Entry 1O5C (X-ray diffraction, 1.63 A resolution); this record covers chains A and B.

== Chain A ==
Name: Urokinase-type plasminogen activator
Organism: Homo sapiens
Notes: EC 3.4.21.73; fragment: short chain
UniProt: P00749 (UROK_HUMAN); residues 1-23 here correspond to UniProt positions 156-178 (UniProt number = residue number + 155)
Chain sequence (23 residues; each row starts with the number of its first residue):
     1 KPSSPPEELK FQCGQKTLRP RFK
Not modelled in the structure: 1-8, 18-23
UniProt features mapped onto this chain:
  - site: Phe22, Lys23 (Cleavage)
  - modified residue: Ser3 (Phosphoserine)

== Chain B ==
Name: Urokinase-type plasminogen activator
Organism: Homo sapiens
Notes: EC 3.4.21.73; fragment: catalytic domain
UniProt: P00749 (UROK_HUMAN); the construct lacks a stretch of the UniProt sequence and is renumbered around it, so the offset changes along the chain: 16-37 = UniProt 179-200; 38-60 = UniProt 205-227; 63-97 = UniProt 234-268; 98-110 = UniProt 271-283; 5 more segments
Chain sequence (253 residues; each row starts with the number of its first residue; note: 1 number in that range is skipped by the numbering (no residue carries it; nothing is unmodelled there); a row labelled like 37A-37D holds insertion residues (37A, then the next letters in order)):
    16 IIGGEFTTIE NQPWFAAIYR RH
37A-37D RGGS
    38 VTYVCGGSLM SPCWVISATH CFI
60A-60C DYP
    61 KK
   62A E
    63 DYIVYLGRSR LNSNTQGEMK FEVENLILHK DYSAD
97A-97B TL
    98 AHHNDIALLK IRS
110A-110D KEGR
   111 CAQPSRTIQT ICLPSMYNDP QFGTSCEITG FGKEASTDYL YPEQLKMTVV KLISHRECQQ
170A-170B PH
   171 YYGSEVTTKM LCAAD
185A-185B PQ
   186 WKTDACQGDS GGPLVCSLQG RMTLTGIVSW GR
   219 GCALK
  223A D
   224 KPGVYTRVSH FLPWIRSHTK EENGLAL
Not modelled in the structure: 244-250
Differences from the reference sequence: engineered mutation Ala145 (Asn322 in P00749), Ala190 (Ser371 in P00749)
Disulfide bonds: Cys42-Cys58, Cys50-Cys111, Cys136-Cys201, Cys168-Cys182, Cys191-Cys220
Residues lining bound ligands: cra_11092 (CR9; 2-{5-[amino(iminio)methyl]-6-fluoro-1H-benzimidazol-2-yl}-6-[(2-methylcyclohexyl)oxy]benzenolate): Val41, Cys42, His57, Cys58, Asp189, Ala190, Cys191, Gln192, Gly193, Ser195, Val213, Ser214, Trp215, Gly216, Gly219, Cys220, Gly226
UniProt features mapped onto this chain:
  - active site (Charge relay system): His57, Asp102, Ser195
  - modified residue: Ser146 (Phosphoserine)

== How chain A and chain B interact ==
Contacting residue pairs - 24 pairs, chain A then chain B:
  Lys10(A) - Pro114(B)
  Phe11(A) - Pro49(B)  hydrophobic
  Phe11(A) - Ala112(B)
  Phe11(A) - Gln113(B)
  Phe11(A) - Pro114(B)
  Phe11(A) - Ile118(B)
  Phe11(A) - Gln119(B)
  Phe11(A) - Thr120(B)
  Gln12(A) - Gln119(B)  hydrogen bond (backbone-side chain)
  Cys13(A) - Thr120(B)
  Cys13(A) - Ile121(B)
  Cys13(A) - Cys122(B)  disulfide
  Gly14(A) - Trp29(B)
  Gly14(A) - Thr120(B)  hydrogen bond (backbone-backbone)
  Gly14(A) - Ile121(B)
  Gly14(A) - Cys122(B)
  Gly14(A) - Met207(B)
  Gln15(A) - Gln119(B)  hydrogen bond (backbone-side chain)
  Lys16(A) - Glu25(B)
  Lys16(A) - Asn26(B)  hydrogen bond (side chain-backbone)
  Lys16(A) - Gln27(B)
  Lys16(A) - Trp29(B)
  Lys16(A) - Glu137(B)  salt bridge
  Thr17(A) - Arg116(B)
Also at the interface, not in a pair above, chain A (9 interface residues in all): Leu9
Also at the interface, not in a pair above, chain B (19 interface residues in all): Pro28, Leu46, Ser115
Inter-chain disulfides: Cys13(A)-Cys122(B)

== Overview ==
The interface between chain A and chain B involves 9 residues on one side and 19 on the other, with 1
disulfide bond, 4 hydrogen bonds and 1 salt bridge. Polar contacts include Lys16(A)-Glu137(B),
Gln12(A)-Gln119(B) and Gln15(A)-Gln119(B). Ligands of chain B: cra_11092.
Here chain A is Urokinase-type plasminogen activator and chain B is Urokinase-type plasminogen activator, both
from Homo sapiens. Entry 1O5C (Dissecting and Designing Inhibitor Selectivity Determinants at the S1 site
Using an Artificial Ala190 Protease (Ala190 ...) was determined by X-ray diffraction (same publication as
1O5A, 1O5B and 1O5G).
